PDB entry 3VUF | X-ray diffraction, 3.00 A resolution | chain A

[Chain A]
Molecule: Granule-bound starch synthase 1, chloroplastic/amyloplastic
Source organism: Oryza sativa Japonica Group
Notes: EC 2.4.1.242; fragment: catalytic domain
Reference sequence: Q0DEV5 (SSG1_ORYSJ); numbering as in UniProt (aligned over 83-609)
Chain sequence (536 residues; numbered 74 to 609; the number before each row is that of its first residue):
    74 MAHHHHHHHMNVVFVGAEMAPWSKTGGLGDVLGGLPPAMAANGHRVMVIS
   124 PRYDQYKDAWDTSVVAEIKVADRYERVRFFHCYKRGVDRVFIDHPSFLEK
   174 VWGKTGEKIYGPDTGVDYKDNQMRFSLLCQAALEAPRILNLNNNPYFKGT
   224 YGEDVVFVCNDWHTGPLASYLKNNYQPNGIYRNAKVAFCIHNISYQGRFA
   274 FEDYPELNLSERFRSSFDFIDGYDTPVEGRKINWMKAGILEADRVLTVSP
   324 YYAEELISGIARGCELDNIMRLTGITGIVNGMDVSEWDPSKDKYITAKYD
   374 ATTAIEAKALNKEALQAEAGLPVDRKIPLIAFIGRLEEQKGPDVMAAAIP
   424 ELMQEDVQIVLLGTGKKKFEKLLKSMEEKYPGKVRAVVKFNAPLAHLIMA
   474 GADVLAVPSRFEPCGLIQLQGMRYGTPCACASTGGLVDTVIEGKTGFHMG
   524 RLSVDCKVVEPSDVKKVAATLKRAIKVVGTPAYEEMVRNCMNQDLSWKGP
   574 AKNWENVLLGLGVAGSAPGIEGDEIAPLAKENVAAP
Unresolved in the structure: 74-80, 174-191, 587-609
Differences from the reference sequence: expression tag (74-82)
Cystine bridges: Cys-337/Cys-529
Small-molecule neighbours: ADP (adenosine-5'-diphosphate): Thr-98, Gly-99, Gly-100, Leu-101, Asn-265, Gly-407, Arg-408, Gln-412, Lys-413, Leu-435, Gly-436, Thr-437, Lys-462, Phe-463, Asn-464, Ala-465, Ala-468, Leu-489, Ile-490, Gln-493
Curated features (UniProtKB/Swiss-Prot):
  - binding site (ADP-alpha-D-glucose): Lys-97
  - binding site (ADP): Gly-100, Arg-408, Lys-413, Lys-462, Gln-493
  - natural variant: Tyr-224 (Y224S: In strain: cv. Lemont), Pro-415 (P415S: In strain: cv. Rexmont)

[Overview]
Chain A binds ADP. UniProt lists ADP-alpha-D-glucose-binding residue Lys-97 and 5 ADP-binding residues.
Chain A is Granule-bound starch synthase 1, chloroplastic/amyloplastic (Oryza sativa Japonica Group); the
structure, Crystal Structure of Rice Granule bound Starch Synthase I Catalytic Domain in Complex with ADP, was
determined by X-ray diffraction (same publication as 3VUE).
